6UQ1 - chains B and C of the 13 polymer chains in the assembly; structure by X-ray diffraction, 3.60 A resolution.

# Chain B
Molecule: DNA-directed RNA polymerase II subunit RPB2
Source organism: Saccharomyces cerevisiae (strain ATCC 204508 / S288c)
Notes: EC 2.7.7.6
UniProt: P08518 (RPB2_YEAST); residues 1-1224 here = UniProt positions 1-1224
Sequence (1224 residues; row label = number of the first residue in the row):
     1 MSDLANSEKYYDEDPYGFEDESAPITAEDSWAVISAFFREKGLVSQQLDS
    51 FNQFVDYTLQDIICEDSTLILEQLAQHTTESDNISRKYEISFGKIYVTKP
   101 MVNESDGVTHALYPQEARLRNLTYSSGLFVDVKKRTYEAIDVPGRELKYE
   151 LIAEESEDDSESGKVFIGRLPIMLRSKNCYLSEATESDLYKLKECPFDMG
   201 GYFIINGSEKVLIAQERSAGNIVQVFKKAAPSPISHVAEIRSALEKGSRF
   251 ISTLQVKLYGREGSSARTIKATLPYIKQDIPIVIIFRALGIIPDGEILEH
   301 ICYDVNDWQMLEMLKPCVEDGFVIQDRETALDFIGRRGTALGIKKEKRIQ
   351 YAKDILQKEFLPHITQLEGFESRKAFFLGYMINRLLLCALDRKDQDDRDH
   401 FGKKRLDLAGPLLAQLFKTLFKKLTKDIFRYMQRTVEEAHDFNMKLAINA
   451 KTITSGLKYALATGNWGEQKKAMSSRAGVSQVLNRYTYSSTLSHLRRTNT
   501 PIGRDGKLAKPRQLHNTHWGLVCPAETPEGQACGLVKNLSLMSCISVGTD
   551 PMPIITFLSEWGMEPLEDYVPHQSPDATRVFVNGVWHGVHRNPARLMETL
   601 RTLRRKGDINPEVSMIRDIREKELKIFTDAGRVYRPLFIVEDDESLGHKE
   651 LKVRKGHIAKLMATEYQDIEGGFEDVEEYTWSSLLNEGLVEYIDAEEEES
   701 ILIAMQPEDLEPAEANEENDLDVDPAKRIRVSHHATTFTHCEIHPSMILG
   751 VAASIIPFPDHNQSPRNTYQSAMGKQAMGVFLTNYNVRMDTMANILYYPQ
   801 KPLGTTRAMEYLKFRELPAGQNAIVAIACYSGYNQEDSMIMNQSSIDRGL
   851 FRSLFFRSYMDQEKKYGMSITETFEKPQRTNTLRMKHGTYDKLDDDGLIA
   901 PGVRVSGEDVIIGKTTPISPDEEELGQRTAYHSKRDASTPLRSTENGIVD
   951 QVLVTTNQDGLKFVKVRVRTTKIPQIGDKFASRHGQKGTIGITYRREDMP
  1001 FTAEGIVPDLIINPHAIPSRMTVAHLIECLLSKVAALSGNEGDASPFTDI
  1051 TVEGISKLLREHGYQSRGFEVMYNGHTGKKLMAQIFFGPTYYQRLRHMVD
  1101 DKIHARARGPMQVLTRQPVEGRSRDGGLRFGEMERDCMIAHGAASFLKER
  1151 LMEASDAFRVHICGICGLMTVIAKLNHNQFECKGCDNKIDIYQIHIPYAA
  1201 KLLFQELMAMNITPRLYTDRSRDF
Not modelled in the structure: 1-19, 76-85, 139-161, 338-344, 439-445, 503-508, 644-646, 669-675, 715-720, 920-929, 1222-1224
Bound ions: Zn2+: Cys1182, Cys1185

# Chain C
Molecule: DNA-directed RNA polymerase II subunit RPB3
Source organism: Saccharomyces cerevisiae (strain ATCC 204508 / S288c)
UniProt: P16370 (RPB3_YEAST); residue numbers follow UniProt; this construct covers 1-318
Sequence (318 residues; each row starts with the number of its first residue):
     1 MSEEGPQVKIREASKDNVDFILSNVDLAMANSLRRVMIAEIPTLAIDSVE
    51 VETNTTVLADEFIAHRLGLIPLQSMDIEQLEYSRDCFCEDHCDKCSVVLT
   101 LQAFGESESTTNVYSKDLVIVSNLMGRNIGHPIIQDKEGNGVLICKLRKG
   151 QELKLTCVAKKGIAKEHAKWGPAAAIEFEYDPWNKLKHTDYWYEQDSAKE
   201 WPQSKNCEYEDPPNEGDPFDYKAQADTFYMNVESVGSIPVDQVVVRGIDT
   251 LQKKVASILLALTQMDQDKVNFASGDNNTASNMLGSNEDVMMTGAEQDPY
   301 SNASQMGNTGSGGYDNAW
Not modelled in the structure: 1, 269-318
Bound ions: Zn2+: Cys86, Cys88, Cys92, Cys95
Swiss-Prot annotation at these positions:
  - binding site (Zn(2+)): Cys86, Cys88, Cys92, Cys95
  - modified residue: Ser2 (N-acetylserine)
  - natural variant: Ala30 (A30D: In mutant RPB3-1)
  - mutagenesis: Lys9 (K9E: Transcript termination readthrough)

# How chain B and chain C interact
Contacting residue pairs - 63 pairs, chain B then chain C:
  Asn786(B) with Val57(C), hydrogen bond (side chain-backbone)
  Tyr797(B) with Glu61(C), hydrogen bond (side chain-backbone); Phe62(C), hydrogen bond (side chain-backbone)
  Tyr798(B) with Phe62(C); Arg66(C), hydrogen bond
  Ser844(B) with Ala168(C)
  Asp847(B) with His65(C), hydrogen bond (backbone-side chain); His167(C), hydrogen bond (backbone-side chain)
  Arg848(B) with His65(C)
  Gly849(B) with His65(C)
  Arg852(B) with His65(C), hydrogen bond; His167(C)
  Arg969(B) with Ala59(C); Asp60(C), salt bridge; Glu61(C), salt bridge
  Thr971(B) with Glu61(C), hydrogen bond
  Arg996(B) with Arg34(C); Ile38(C); Ala173(C), hydrogen bond (side chain-backbone); Ala174(C)
  Glu997(B) with Arg34(C), hydrogen bond (backbone-side chain); Arg35(C); Ile38(C); Ala39(C)
  Asp998(B) with Arg35(C), salt bridge
  Met999(B) with Arg34(C), hydrogen bond (backbone-side chain)
  Phe1001(B) with Arg34(C); Phe178(C), hydrophobic
  Ala1003(B) with Glu177(C); Phe178(C), hydrogen bond (backbone-backbone)
  Gly1005(B) with Ile176(C)
  Arg1060(B) with Lys199(C), hydrogen bond (side chain-backbone); Glu200(C)
  Gln1065(B) with Trp201(C)
  Arg1067(B) with Glu194(C), salt bridge
  Phe1069(B) with Trp192(C), hydrophobic; Trp201(C), hydrophobic
  Val1071(B) with Trp201(C), hydrophobic
  Tyr1073(B) with Phe178(C); Glu179(C)
  Gly1075(B) with Asn31(C), hydrogen bond (backbone-side chain); Arg34(C), hydrogen bond (backbone-side chain); Arg35(C)
  His1076(B) with Asn31(C)
  Thr1077(B) with Leu27(C); Asn31(C)
  Gly1078(B) with Leu27(C); Asn31(C); Tyr180(C)
  Lys1079(B) with Tyr180(C); His188(C)
  Lys1080(B) with Tyr180(C), hydrogen bond (side chain-backbone); Asp181(C), hydrogen bond (side chain-backbone); His188(C)
  Leu1081(B) with Thr189(C), hydrogen bond (backbone-side chain)
  Met1082(B) with His188(C); Thr189(C), hydrogen bond (backbone-side chain); Asp190(C), hydrogen bond (backbone-backbone)
  Gln1084(B) with Thr189(C), hydrogen bond; Asp190(C), hydrogen bond (side chain-backbone); Tyr191(C); Trp192(C), hydrogen bond (side chain-backbone); Trp201(C)
Also at the interface, not in a pair above, chain B (40 interface residues in all): Tyr785, Arg995, Thr1002, Glu1004, Gly1063, Tyr1064, Glu1070, Asn1074
Also at the interface, not in a pair above, chain C (37 interface residues in all): Leu69, Lys165, Ala175, Lys187, Pro202

# Summary
40 residues of chain B face 37 of chain C across their interface, with 23 hydrogen bonds and 4 salt bridges.
Polar contacts include Arg969(B)-Asp60(C), Arg969(B)-Glu61(C) and Asp998(B)-Arg35(C). Curated annotation
(UniProt) lists 4 Zn2+-binding residues and one mutagenesis site on chain C.
Chain B is DNA-directed RNA polymerase II subunit RPB2 and chain C is DNA-directed RNA polymerase II subunit
RPB3, both from Saccharomyces cerevisiae (strain ATCC 204508 / S288c); the structure, RNA polymerase II
elongation complex with 5-guanidinohydantoin lesion in state 6, was determined by X-ray diffraction, deposited
together with 6UPX, 6UPY, 6UPZ, 6UQ0, 6UQ2 and 6UQ3.
